Entry 6VM4 (electron microscopy, 7.08 A resolution (low resolution: residue-level contacts below are approximate; hydrogen-bond / salt-bridge calls are withheld)); this record covers chains C and d of the 26 polymer chains in the assembly.

Chain C:
Protein: ATP synthase subunit alpha, chloroplastic
Source organism: Spinacia oleracea
Notes: EC 7.1.2.2
UniProt: P06450 (ATPA_SPIOL); residue numbers follow UniProt; this construct covers 1-507
Sequence (507 residues; numbered 1 to 507; the number before each row is that of its first residue):
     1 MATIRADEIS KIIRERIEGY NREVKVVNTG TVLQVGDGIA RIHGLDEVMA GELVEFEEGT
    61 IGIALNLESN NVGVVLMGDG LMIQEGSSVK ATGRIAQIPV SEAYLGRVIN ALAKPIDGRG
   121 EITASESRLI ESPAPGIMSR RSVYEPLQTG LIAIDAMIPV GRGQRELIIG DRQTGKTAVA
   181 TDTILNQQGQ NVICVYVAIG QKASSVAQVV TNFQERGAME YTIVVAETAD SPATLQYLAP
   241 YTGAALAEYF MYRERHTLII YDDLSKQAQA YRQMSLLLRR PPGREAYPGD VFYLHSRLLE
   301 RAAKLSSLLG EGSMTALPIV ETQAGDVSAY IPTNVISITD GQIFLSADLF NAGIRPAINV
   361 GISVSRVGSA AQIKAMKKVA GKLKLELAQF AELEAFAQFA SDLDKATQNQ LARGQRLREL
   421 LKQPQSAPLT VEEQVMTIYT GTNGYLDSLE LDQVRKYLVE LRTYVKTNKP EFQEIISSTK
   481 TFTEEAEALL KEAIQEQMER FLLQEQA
Disordered / not traced: 1-2, 505-507
Curated features (UniProtKB/Swiss-Prot):
  - binding site (ATP): Gly170 to Thr177
  - site: Ser363 (Required for activity)

Chain d:
Protein: ATP synthase delta chain, chloroplastic
Source organism: Spinacia oleracea
UniProt: P11402 (ATPD_SPIOL); residue numbers follow UniProt; this construct covers 1-257
Sequence (257 residues; row label = number of the first residue in the row):
     1 MAALQNPVAL QSRTTTAVAA LSTSSTTSTP KPFSLSFSSS TATFNPLRLK ILTASKLTAK
    61 PRGGALGTRM VDSTASRYAS ALADVADVTG TLEATNSDVE KLIRIFSEEP VYYFFANPVI
   121 SIDNKRSVLD EIITTSGLQP HTANFINILI DSERINLVKE ILNEFEDVFN KITGTEVAVV
   181 TSVVKLENDH LAQIAKGVQK ITGAKNVRIK TVIDPSLVAG FTIRYGNEGS KLVDMSVKKQ
   241 LEEIAAQLEM DDVTLAV
Disordered / not traced: 1-70, 250-257

Interface between chain C and chain d:
Pairs across the interface - 7 pairs, chain C then chain d:
  Val26(C) - Leu232(d)
  Val27(C) - Ser230(d)
  Val27(C) - Leu232(d)
  Asn28(C) - Ser230(d)
  Thr29(C) - Ser230(d)
  Ser69(C) - Val71(d)
  Asn70(C) - Val71(d)
Other interface residues (no listed pair), chain C (8 interface residues in all): Arg16, Leu45
Other interface residues (no listed pair), chain d (6 interface residues in all): Lys231, Val233, Ala246

Overview:
The interface between chain C and chain d involves 8 residues on one side and 6 on the other. From UniProt: 8
ATP-binding residues on chain C.
Here chain C is ATP synthase subunit alpha, chloroplastic and chain d is ATP synthase delta chain,
chloroplastic, both from Spinacia oleracea. Entry 6VM4 (Chloroplast ATP synthase (C2, CF1FO)) was determined
by electron microscopy, deposited together with 6VM1, 6VMB, 6VMD, 6VMG, 6VOF, 6VOG and 8 further entries.
